PDB entry 4NRJ | X-ray diffraction, 2.53 A resolution | chains B and D of the 6 polymer chains in the assembly

[Chain B (and D)]
Protein: Hemagglutinin HA2 chain
From: Influenza B virus
Notes: chain D of this document is another copy of the same molecule, construct and numbering; everything in this record applies to it too
Reference sequence: P03460 (HEMA_INBLE); residues 1-176 here correspond to UniProt positions 362-537 (UniProt number = residue number + 361)
Amino-acid sequence (182 residues; row label = number of the first residue in the row):
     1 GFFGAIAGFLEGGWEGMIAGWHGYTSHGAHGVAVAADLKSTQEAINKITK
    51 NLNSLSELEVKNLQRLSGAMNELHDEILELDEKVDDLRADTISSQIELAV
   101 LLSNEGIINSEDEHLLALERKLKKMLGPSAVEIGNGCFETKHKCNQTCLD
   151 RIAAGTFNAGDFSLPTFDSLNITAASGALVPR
Unresolved in the structure: 171-182 (chain D: 170-182)
Sequence notes: conflict Ser-54 (Tyr415 in P03460); expression tag (177-182)
UniProt features mapped onto this chain:
  - glycosylation (N-linked (GlcNAc...) asparagine): Asn-145, Asn-171
Disulfide bonds: Cys-144/Cys-148
Covalent attachments: N-acetylglucosamine (NAG) linked to Asn-145

[Interface between chain B and chain D]
Pairs across the interface (59; chain B residue first):
  Phe-2(B) / Glu-43(D)
  Phe-2(B) / Lys-47(D)
  Phe-2(B) / Glu-113(D)
  Phe-2(B) / His-114(D)
  Phe-3(B) / Glu-113(D)
  Phe-3(B) / Leu-116(D)  hydrophobic
  Phe-3(B) / Ala-117(D)
  Ala-5(B) / Lys-39(D)  hydrogen bond (backbone-side chain)
  Ile-6(B) / Lys-39(D)
  Ile-6(B) / Ser-40(D)
  Ile-6(B) / Glu-43(D)
  Ile-6(B) / His-114(D)
  Ile-6(B) / Ala-117(D)  hydrophobic
  Ile-6(B) / Leu-118(D)  hydrophobic
  Ile-6(B) / Lys-121(D)
  Ala-7(B) / Ala-117(D)
  Ala-7(B) / Arg-120(D)
  Phe-9(B) / Arg-120(D)
  Glu-76(B) / Gly-68(D)
  Glu-76(B) / His-74(D)  salt bridge
  Glu-76(B) / Ile-77(D)
  Ile-77(B) / Ile-77(D)  hydrophobic
  Glu-79(B) / Leu-66(D)
  Glu-79(B) / Ser-67(D)  hydrogen bond (side chain-backbone)
  Glu-79(B) / Gly-68(D)  hydrogen bond (side chain-backbone)
  Leu-80(B) / Leu-66(D)  hydrophobic
  Leu-80(B) / Ile-77(D)
  Leu-80(B) / Leu-80(D)  hydrophobic
  Leu-80(B) / Asp-81(D)
  Lys-83(B) / Gln-64(D)  hydrogen bond (side chain-backbone)
  Lys-83(B) / Asp-81(D)  salt bridge
  Lys-83(B) / Val-84(D)
  Lys-83(B) / Asp-85(D)  salt bridge
  Val-84(B) / Val-84(D)  hydrophobic
  Asp-86(B) / Lys-61(D)  salt bridge
  Leu-87(B) / Leu-63(D)  hydrophobic
  Leu-87(B) / Val-84(D)  hydrophobic
  Leu-87(B) / Arg-88(D)
  Asp-90(B) / Val-60(D)
  Asp-90(B) / Lys-61(D)  hydrogen bond (side chain-backbone)
  Thr-91(B) / Thr-91(D)
  Thr-91(B) / Ile-92(D)
  Thr-91(B) / Gln-95(D)
  Ser-94(B) / Leu-58(D)
  Ser-94(B) / Gln-95(D)  hydrogen bond
  Gln-95(B) / Gln-95(D)
  Leu-101(B) / Ser-54(D)
  Leu-102(B) / Leu-102(D)  hydrophobic
  Leu-116(B) / Arg-120(D)
  Glu-119(B) / Arg-120(D)  salt bridge
  Val-131(B) / Phe-167(D)  hydrophobic
  Glu-132(B) / Lys-123(D)  salt bridge
  Glu-132(B) / Phe-167(D)
  Ile-133(B) / Lys-123(D)
  Ile-133(B) / Lys-124(D)
  Ile-133(B) / Phe-167(D)  hydrophobic
  Gly-134(B) / Arg-120(D)  hydrogen bond (backbone-side chain)
  Gly-134(B) / Lys-123(D)
  Asn-135(B) / Lys-124(D)
Interface residues without a listed pair, chain B (30 interface residues in all): Leu-98, Glu-113, Gly-136
Interface residues without a listed pair, chain D (38 interface residues in all): Glu-59, Ala-69, Leu-98, Ala-99

[In short]
30 residues of chain B face 38 of chain D across their interface, with 7 hydrogen bonds and 6 salt bridges.
Polar pairs include Glu-76(B)/His-74(D), Lys-83(B)/Asp-81(D) and Lys-83(B)/Asp-85(D). N-acetylglucosamine is
covalently linked to Asn-145(B).
Chain B and chain D are both Hemagglutinin HA2 chain (Influenza B virus); the structure, Structure of
hemagglutinin with F95Y mutation of influenza virus B/Lee/40, was determined by X-ray diffraction together
with 4NRK and 4NRL from the same study.
